PDB entry 6XMG | electron microscopy, 4.80 A resolution (low resolution: residue-level contacts below are approximate; hydrogen-bond / salt-bridge calls are withheld) | chains A and C of the 3 polymer chains in the assembly

# Chain A
Protein: CRISPR-Cas
Amino-acid sequence (767 residues; row label = number of the first residue in the row):
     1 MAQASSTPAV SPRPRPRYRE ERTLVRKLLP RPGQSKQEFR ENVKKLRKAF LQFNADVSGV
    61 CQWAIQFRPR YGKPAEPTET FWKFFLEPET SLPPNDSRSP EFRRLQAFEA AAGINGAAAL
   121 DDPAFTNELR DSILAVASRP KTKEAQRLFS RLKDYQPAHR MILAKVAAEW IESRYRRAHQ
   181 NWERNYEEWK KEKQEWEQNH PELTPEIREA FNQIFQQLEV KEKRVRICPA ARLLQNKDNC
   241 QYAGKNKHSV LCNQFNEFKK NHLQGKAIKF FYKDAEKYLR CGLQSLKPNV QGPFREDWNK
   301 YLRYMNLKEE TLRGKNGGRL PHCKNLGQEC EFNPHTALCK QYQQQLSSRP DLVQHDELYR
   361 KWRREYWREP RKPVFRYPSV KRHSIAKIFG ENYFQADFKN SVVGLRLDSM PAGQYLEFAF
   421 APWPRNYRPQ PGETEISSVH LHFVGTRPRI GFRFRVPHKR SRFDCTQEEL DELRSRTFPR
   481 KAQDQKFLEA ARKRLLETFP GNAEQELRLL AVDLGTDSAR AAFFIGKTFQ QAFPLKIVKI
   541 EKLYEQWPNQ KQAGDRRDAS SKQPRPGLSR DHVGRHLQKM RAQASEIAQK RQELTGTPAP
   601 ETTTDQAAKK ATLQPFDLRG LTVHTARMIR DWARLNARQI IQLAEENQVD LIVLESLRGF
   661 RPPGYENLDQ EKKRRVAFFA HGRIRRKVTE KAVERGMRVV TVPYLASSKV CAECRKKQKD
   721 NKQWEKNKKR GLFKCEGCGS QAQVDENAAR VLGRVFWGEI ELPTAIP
Disordered / not traced: 1-13, 215-228, 250-334, 348-354, 598-607
Ion coordination: Zn2+: Cys-714, Lys-716
From the paper describing this entry:
  - mutagenesis - D513A, E655A, K728A, D745A: abolished catalytic activity
  - mutagenesis - K539E, H572A, R575E, H576A, H624A, W724G: decreased catalytic activity

# Chain C
Molecule: 136-nt RNA strand
Sequence (136 nucleotides; row label = number of the first residue in the row):
     1 GGGAUGCUUA CUUAGUCAUC UGGUUGGCAA ACCUCCGCGG ACCUUCGGGA CCAAUGGAGA
    61 GGAACCCAGC CGAGAAGCAU CGAGCCGGUA AAUGUUUACC GGCUCUGACA CCAACUGUGA
   121 UAAACUACCG CAUUAA
Disordered / not traced: 91-96

# How chain A and chain C interact
Contacting residue pairs - 161 pairs, chain A then chain C:
  Arg-17(A) with A113(C); A114(C)
  Glu-21(A) with A113(C)
  Arg-22(A) with A113(C)
  Thr-23(A) with C112(C); A113(C)
  Leu-24(A) with C112(C)
  Val-25(A) with C112(C)
  Arg-26(A) with C111(C)
  Lys-27(A) with G15(C)
  Leu-29(A) with U12(C)
  Pro-30(A) with U12(C)
  Pro-32(A) with A10(C)
  Gly-33(A) with A10(C)
  Gln-34(A) with A10(C)
  Ser-35(A) with A10(C)
  Lys-36(A) with C11(C); A68(C); G69(C)
  Gln-37(A) with A29(C); C67(C); A68(C)
  Arg-40(A) with C67(C); A68(C)
  Lys-44(A) with A30(C); A31(C)
  Arg-47(A) with C32(C)
  Ala-55(A) with A53(C)
  Ser-58(A) with C52(C)
  Gln-62(A) with G39(C); G40(C); A41(C); C52(C)
  Ile-65(A) with A41(C); C42(C)
  Gln-66(A) with A41(C); C42(C)
  Arg-68(A) with C42(C); C43(C)
  Thr-142(A) with G39(C); G40(C)
  Lys-143(A) with C38(C); G39(C); G40(C)
  Glu-144(A) with C38(C); G39(C); G40(C); A53(C)
  Arg-147(A) with C38(C); A53(C); A54(C); U55(C)
  Arg-151(A) with U55(C)
  Arg-174(A) with U116(C); G117(C)
  Tyr-175(A) with C42(C)
  Glu-369(A) with U44(C); U45(C)
  Arg-371(A) with C43(C)
  Lys-372(A) with C43(C); U44(C)
  Pro-373(A) with C42(C)
  Val-374(A) with C42(C); C43(C); G49(C)
  Phe-375(A) with C42(C)
  Arg-376(A) with A50(C); C51(C)
  Tyr-377(A) with A41(C); C51(C); C52(C)
  Pro-378(A) with C52(C)
  Ser-379(A) with C52(C)
  Arg-382(A) with U116(C); G117(C)
  His-383(A) with U116(C)
  Pro-424(A) with C111(C)
  Arg-425(A) with A110(C); C111(C)
  Asn-426(A) with A110(C); C111(C)
  Tyr-427(A) with C112(C)
  Arg-428(A) with C111(C)
  Arg-447(A) with U13(C); A14(C)
  Lys-539(A) with U16(C); C17(C); A108(C); C109(C)
  Ile-540(A) with C17(C)
  Glu-541(A) with C17(C); A18(C); G107(C); A108(C)
  Lys-542(A) with A108(C)
  Leu-543(A) with A108(C); C109(C)
  Pro-566(A) with C17(C); A18(C)
  Gly-567(A) with C17(C); A18(C)
  Leu-568(A) with U16(C); C17(C)
  His-572(A) with C17(C); A18(C); C20(C)
  Arg-575(A) with C20(C); U21(C)
  His-576(A) with C17(C)
  Lys-579(A) with U21(C)
  Gln-583(A) with A63(C); A64(C)
  Glu-586(A) with A63(C)
  Ile-587(A) with A63(C); A64(C)
  Lys-590(A) with A63(C)
  Arg-591(A) with A63(C); A64(C)
  Leu-594(A) with G61(C); A63(C)
  Thr-595(A) with U34(C)
  Gln-614(A) with U34(C)
  Phe-616(A) with C33(C); U34(C)
  Asp-617(A) with A64(C); C65(C)
  Leu-618(A) with A64(C)
  Arg-619(A) with C65(C); C66(C)
  Gly-620(A) with U21(C)
  Leu-621(A) with U21(C)
  His-624(A) with U16(C); C17(C); U21(C)
  Arg-627(A) with G15(C)
  Met-628(A) with U16(C); C17(C)
  Arg-630(A) with C112(C); A114(C); C115(C)
  Asp-631(A) with G15(C); U16(C); A110(C)
  Arg-634(A) with A110(C); C111(C); C112(C)
  Arg-638(A) with A110(C); C111(C)
  Gln-639(A) with A110(C)
  Tyr-665(A) with A123(C)
  Leu-668(A) with A124(C)
  Asp-669(A) with A124(C); C125(C)
  Gln-670(A) with C125(C); U126(C)
  Arg-675(A) with A123(C); A124(C)
  Arg-686(A) with A113(C)
  Lys-687(A) with A113(C); A114(C)
  Glu-690(A) with A113(C)
Also at the interface, not in a pair above, chain A (100 interface residues in all): Arg-31, Gln-52, Asn-54, Lys-247, Thr-446, Lys-609, Leu-635, Lys-691
Also at the interface, not in a pair above, chain C (59 interface residues in all): G1, U19, A127, C131

# Overview
100 residues of chain A and 59 residues of chain C are in contact. Cys-714(A) and Lys-716(A) form the Zn2+
site. From the paper: K539E, H572A and R575E of chain A, among others, reduce catalytic activity; D513A, E655A
and K728A of chain A, among others, abolish catalytic activity; 10 substitutions were tested in all.
Here chain A is CRISPR-Cas and chain C is a 136-nt RNA strand. Entry 6XMG (Cryo-EM structure of Cas12g ternary
complex) was determined by electron microscopy (same publication as 6XMF).
